8EJ3 - chains A and C of the 9 polymer chains in the assembly; structure by electron microscopy, 3.13 A resolution.

== Chain A ==
Molecule: DNA-directed RNA polymerase subunit alpha
Source organism: Mycobacterium tuberculosis H37Rv
Notes: EC 2.7.7.6
Reference sequence: P9WGZ1 (RPOA_MYCTU); residue numbers follow UniProt; this construct covers 1-347
Amino-acid sequence (347 residues; numbered 1 to 347; the number before each row is that of its first residue):
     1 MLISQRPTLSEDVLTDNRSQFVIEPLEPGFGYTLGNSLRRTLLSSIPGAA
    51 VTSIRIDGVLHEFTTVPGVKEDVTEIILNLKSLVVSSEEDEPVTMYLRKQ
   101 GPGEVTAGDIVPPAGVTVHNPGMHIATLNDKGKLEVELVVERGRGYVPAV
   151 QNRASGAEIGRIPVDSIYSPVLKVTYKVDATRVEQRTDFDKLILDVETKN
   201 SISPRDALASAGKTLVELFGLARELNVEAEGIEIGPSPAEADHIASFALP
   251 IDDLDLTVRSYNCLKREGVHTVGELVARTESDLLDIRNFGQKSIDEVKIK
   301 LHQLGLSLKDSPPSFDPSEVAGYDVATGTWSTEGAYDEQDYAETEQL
Disordered / not traced: 227-347

== Chain C ==
Molecule: DNA-directed RNA polymerase subunit beta
Source organism: Mycobacterium tuberculosis H37Rv
Notes: EC 2.7.7.6
Reference sequence: P9WGY9 (RPOB_MYCTU); numbering as in UniProt (aligned over 1-1178)
Amino-acid sequence (1178 residues; each row starts with the number of its first residue):
     1 MLEGCILADSRQSKTAASPSPSRPQSSSNNSVPGAPNRVSFAKLREPLEV
    51 PGLLDVQTDSFEWLIGSPRWRESAAERGDVNPVGGLEEVLYELSPIEDFS
   101 GSMSLSFSDPRFDDVKAPVDECKDKDMTYAAPLFVTAEFINNNTGEIKSQ
   151 TVFMGDFPMMTEKGTFIINGTERVVVSQLVRSPGVYFDETIDKSTDKTLH
   201 SVKVIPSRGAWLEFDVDKRDTVGVRIDRKRRQPVTVLLKALGWTSEQIVE
   251 RFGFSEIMRSTLEKDNTVGTDEALLDIYRKLRPGEPPTKESAQTLLENLF
   301 FKEKRYDLARVGRYKVNKKLGLHVGEPITSSTLTEEDVVATIEYLVRLHE
   351 GQTTMTVPGGVEVPVETDDIDHFGNRRLRTVGELIQNQIRVGMSRMERVV
   401 RERMTTQDVEAITPQTLINIRPVVAAIKEFFGTSQLSQFMDQNNPLSGLT
   451 HKRRLSALGPGGLSRERAGLEVRDVHPSHYGRMCPIETPEGPNIGLIGSL
   501 SVYARVNPFGFIETPYRKVVDGVVSDEIVYLTADEEDRHVVAQANSPIDA
   551 DGRFVEPRVLVRRKAGEVEYVPSSEVDYMDVSPRQMVSVATAMIPFLEHD
   601 DANRALMGANMQRQAVPLVRSEAPLVGTGMELRAAIDAGDVVVAEESGVI
   651 EEVSADYITVMHDNGTRRTYRMRKFARSNHGTCANQCPIVDAGDRVEAGQ
   701 VIADGPCTDDGEMALGKNLLVAIMPWEGHNYEDAIILSNRLVEEDVLTSI
   751 HIEEHEIDARDTKLGAEEITRDIPNISDEVLADLDERGIVRIGAEVRDGD
   801 ILVGKVTPKGETELTPEERLLRAIFGEKAREVRDTSLKVPHGESGKVIGI
   851 RVFSREDEDELPAGVNELVRVYVAQKRKISDGDKLAGRHGNKGVIGKILP
   901 VEDMPFLADGTPVDIILNTHGVPRRMNIGQILETHLGWCAHSGWKVDAAK
   951 GVPDWAARLPDELLEAQPNAIVSTPVFDGAQEAELQGLLSCTLPNRDGDV
  1001 LVDADGKAMLFDGRSGEPFPYPVTVGYMYIMKLHHLVDDKIHARSTGPYS
  1051 MITQQPLGGKAQFGGQRFGEMECWAMQAYGAAYTLQELLTIKSDDTVGRV
  1101 KVYEAIVKGENIPEPGIPESFKVLLKELQSLCLNVEVLSSDGAAIELREG
  1151 EDEDLERAAANLGINLSRNESASVEDLA
Disordered / not traced: 1-29, 811-829, 1170-1178
UniProt features mapped onto this chain:
  - natural variant: Val423 (V423A: In strain: vr1), Leu436 (L436P: In strain: vr2), Ser437 (S437T: In strain: vr3), Gln438 to Asp441 (sequence variant, change not given here; In strain: RJ49), Gln438 (Q438L: In strain: vr4), Phe439 (F439V: In strain: RJ37), Met440 to Asn443 (deletion: In strain: RJ55), Asp441 (D441V: In strain: vr3), Leu449 to Lys452 (sequence variant, change not given here; In strain: RJ48), His451 (H451D: In strain: vr5; H451L: In strain: SP28; H451N: In strain: vr6; H451P: In strain: vr8; H451Q: In strain: vr1; H451R: In strain: vr7), Ser456 (S456L: In strain: vr11 and RJ37; S456Q: In strain: vr9; S456W: In strain: vr10), Leu458 (L458P: In strain: vr12 and SP22)
  - mutagenesis: Glu138 (E138R: Weakens interaction with TRCF and CarD), Ile147 (I147A: Weakens interaction with TRCF and CarD), Lys148 (K148A: Does not affect association with TRCF, but weakens interaction with CarD), Ser149 (S149A: Does not affect association with TRCF, but weakens interaction with CarD)

== Interface between chain A and chain C ==
Pairs across the interface - 59 pairs, chain A then chain C:
  Arg18(A) - Asp997(C)  salt bridge
  Tyr32(A) - Phe1011(C)  hydrophobic
  Tyr32(A) - Gly1016(C)
  Tyr32(A) - Glu1017(C)
  Tyr32(A) - Pro1018(C)
  Asn36(A) - Gly1013(C)  hydrogen bond (side chain-backbone)
  Asn36(A) - Arg1014(C)
  Asn36(A) - Ser1015(C)
  Asn36(A) - Gly1016(C)
  Arg39(A) - Val901(C)
  Arg39(A) - Glu902(C)
  Arg39(A) - Phe906(C)
  Arg39(A) - Gly910(C)
  Arg40(A) - Glu902(C)  salt bridge
  Arg40(A) - Asp903(C)
  Arg40(A) - Gly1013(C)  hydrogen bond (side chain-backbone)
  Arg40(A) - Arg1014(C)
  Leu43(A) - Glu902(C)
  Ser44(A) - Glu902(C)
  His61(A) - Ile792(C)
  His61(A) - Ile848(C)
  Glu62(A) - Lys876(C)  salt bridge
  Phe63(A) - Phe675(C)
  Phe63(A) - Ile750(C)  hydrophobic
  Phe63(A) - Ile848(C)  hydrophobic
  Thr64(A) - Phe675(C)
  Thr65(A) - Ala655(C)
  Thr65(A) - Asp656(C)
  Thr65(A) - Lys674(C)
  Val69(A) - Ser654(C)
  Val69(A) - Ala655(C)  hydrogen bond (backbone-backbone)
  Lys70(A) - Ala655(C)
  Lys70(A) - Pro688(C)
  Lys70(A) - Val690(C)  hydrogen bond (side chain-backbone)
  Asp72(A) - Lys674(C)  salt bridge
  Thr74(A) - Phe675(C)
  Asn129(A) - Val653(C)  hydrogen bond (side chain-backbone)
  Tyr146(A) - Val742(C)
  Tyr146(A) - Glu743(C)
  Tyr146(A) - Lys878(C)  hydrogen bond
  Gln151(A) - Glu795(C)
  Gln151(A) - Lys846(C)
  Asn152(A) - Glu795(C)  hydrogen bond
  Arg153(A) - Glu795(C)
  Arg153(A) - Arg797(C)
  Arg153(A) - Asp800(C)  salt bridge
  Ile159(A) - Ile792(C)
  Ile159(A) - Gly793(C)
  Lys173(A) - Asp909(C)
  Lys173(A) - Gly910(C)
  Lys173(A) - Thr911(C)
  Val174(A) - Gly910(C)
  Thr175(A) - Ala908(C)  hydrogen bond (side chain-backbone)
  Thr175(A) - Asp909(C)
  Thr175(A) - Gly910(C)
  Tyr176(A) - Phe906(C)  hydrophobic
  Tyr176(A) - Phe1011(C)
  Tyr176(A) - Gly1016(C)  hydrogen bond (side chain-backbone)
  Glu197(A) - Arg996(C)  salt bridge
Interface residues without a listed pair, chain A (35 interface residues in all): Thr33, Leu60, Gly68, Glu71, Glu75, Leu78, Lys131, Ile167
Interface residues without a listed pair, chain C (42 interface residues in all): Val619, Glu652, Cys687, Ala874, Asp1012

== Summary ==
Chain A and chain C form an interface of 35 and 42 residues respectively, with 9 hydrogen bonds and 6 salt
bridges. Polar contacts include Arg18(A)-Asp997(C), Arg40(A)-Glu902(C) and Glu62(A)-Lys876(C). UniProt lists 4
mutagenesis sites on chain C.
Here chain A is DNA-directed RNA polymerase subunit alpha and chain C is DNA-directed RNA polymerase subunit
beta, both from Mycobacterium tuberculosis H37Rv. Entry 8EJ3 (M. tuberculosis RNAP pause escaped complex with
Bacillus subtilis NusG and GMPCPP) was determined by electron microscopy together with 8EHQ, 8EOE, 8EOF, 8EOS,
8EOT and 8EXY from the same study.
